8IQE - chains A and C of the 4 polymer chains in the assembly; structure by X-ray diffraction, 2.17 A resolution.

# Chain A (and C)
Name: K2-VCL6 tsp
From: Klebsiella phage VLC6
Notes: chain C of this document is another copy of the same molecule, construct and numbering; everything in this record applies to it too
Chain sequence (586 residues; numbered 1 to 586; the number before each row is that of its first residue):
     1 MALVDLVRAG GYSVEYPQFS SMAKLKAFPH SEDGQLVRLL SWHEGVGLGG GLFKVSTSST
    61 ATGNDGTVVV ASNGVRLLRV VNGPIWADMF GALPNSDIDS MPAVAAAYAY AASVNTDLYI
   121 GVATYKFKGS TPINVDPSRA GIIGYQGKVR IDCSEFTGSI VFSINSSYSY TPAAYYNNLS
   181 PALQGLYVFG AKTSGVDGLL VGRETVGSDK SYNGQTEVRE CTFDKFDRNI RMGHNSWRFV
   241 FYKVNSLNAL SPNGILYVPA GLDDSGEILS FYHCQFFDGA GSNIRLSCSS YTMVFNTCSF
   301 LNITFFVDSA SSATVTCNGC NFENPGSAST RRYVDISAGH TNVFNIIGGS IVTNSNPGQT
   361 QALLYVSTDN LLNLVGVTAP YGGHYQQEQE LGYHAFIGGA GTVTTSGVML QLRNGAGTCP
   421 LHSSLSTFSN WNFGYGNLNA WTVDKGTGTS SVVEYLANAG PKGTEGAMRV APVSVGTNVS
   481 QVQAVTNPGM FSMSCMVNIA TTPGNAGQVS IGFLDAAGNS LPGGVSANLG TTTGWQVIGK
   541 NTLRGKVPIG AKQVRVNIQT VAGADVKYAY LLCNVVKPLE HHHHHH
Not modelled in the structure: 1-11, 580-586 (chain C: 1-10, 579-586)

# Chain A / chain C interface
Residue-residue contacts - 8 pairs, chain A then chain C:
  Thr-62(A) / Ser-72(C)
  Thr-62(A) / Asn-73(C)
  Thr-62(A) / Gly-74(C)
  Thr-131(A) / Ser-58(C)
  Ser-169(A) / Arg-139(C)
  Ser-208(A) / Val-114(C)
  Ser-208(A) / Asn-115(C)  hydrogen bond (backbone-side chain)
  Asp-209(A) / Arg-139(C)  salt bridge
Also at the interface, not in a pair above, chain A (6 interface residues in all): Ala-109
Also at the interface, not in a pair above, chain C (9 interface residues in all): Thr-60, Ser-113

# In short
6 residues of chain A and 9 residues of chain C are in contact; the contacts include 1 hydrogen bond and 1
salt bridge. Polar pairs include Asp-209(A)/Arg-139(C) and Ser-208(A)/Asn-115(C).
Chain A and chain C are both K2-VCL6 tsp (Klebsiella phage VLC6); the structure, Crystal structure of
tetrameric K2-2 TSP, was determined by X-ray diffraction (same publication as 8IQ5 and 8IQ9).
